PDB entry 7TXH | X-ray diffraction, 1.95 A resolution | chains B and C of the 3 polymer chains in the assembly

[Chain B]
Protein: Leucine-rich repeat protein SHOC-2
Source organism: Homo sapiens
UniProt: Q9UQ13 (SHOC2_HUMAN); residue numbers follow UniProt; this construct covers 80-582
Sequence (505 residues; row label = number of the first residue in the row):
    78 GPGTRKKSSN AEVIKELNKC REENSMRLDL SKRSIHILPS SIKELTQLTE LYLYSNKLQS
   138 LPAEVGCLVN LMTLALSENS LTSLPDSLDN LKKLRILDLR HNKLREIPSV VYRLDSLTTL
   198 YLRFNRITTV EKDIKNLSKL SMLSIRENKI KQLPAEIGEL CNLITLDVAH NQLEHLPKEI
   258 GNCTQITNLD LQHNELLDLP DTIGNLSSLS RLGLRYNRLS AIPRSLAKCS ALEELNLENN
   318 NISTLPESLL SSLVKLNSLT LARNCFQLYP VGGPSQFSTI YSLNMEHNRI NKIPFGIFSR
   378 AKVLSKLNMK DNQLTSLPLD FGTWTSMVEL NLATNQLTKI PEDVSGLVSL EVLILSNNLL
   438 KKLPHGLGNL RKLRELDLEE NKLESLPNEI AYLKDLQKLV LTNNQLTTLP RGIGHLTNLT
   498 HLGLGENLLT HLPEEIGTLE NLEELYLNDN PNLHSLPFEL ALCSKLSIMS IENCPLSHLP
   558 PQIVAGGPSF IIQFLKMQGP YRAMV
Disordered / not traced: 78-85, 582
Construct notes: expression tag (78-79); engineered mutation I173 (Met in Q9UQ13)
Swiss-Prot annotation at these positions:
  - natural variant: I173 (M173I: In NSLH1; this construct carries the variant)
  - mutagenesis: K109 (K109E: Impairs SMP complex formation), Y129 (Y129A: Abolishes SMP complex formation; when associated with A-131), Y131 (Y131A: Abolishes SMP complex formation; when associated with A-129; Y131E: Impairs SMP complex formation), K134 (K134E: Impairs SMP complex formation; when associated with E-180 and E-226), E155 (E155A: Impairs SMP complex formation), D175 (D175N: Abolishes SMP complex formation), R177 (R177A: Abolishes SMP complex formation), K180 (K180E: Impairs SMP complex formation; when associated with E-134 and E-226), R223 (R223A/F: Impairs SMP complex formation), K226 (K226E: Impairs SMP complex formation; when associated with E-134 and E-180), Q269 (Q269H: Promotes SMP complex formation; when associated with Y-270), H270 (H270Y: Promotes SMP complex formation; when associated with H-269), 2 further mutagenesis entries in UniProt
Reported in the primary citation:
  - disease-associated variants - Q269H/H270Y
  - mutagenesis - V146A: unchanged binding to Ras-related protein M-Ras
  - mutagenesis - D175N: decreased signaling in response to MAPK pathway
  - disease-associated variants - M173I (2.5x): increased binding to Ras-related protein M-Ras

[Chain C]
Protein: Serine/threonine-protein phosphatase PP1-alpha catalytic subunit
Source organism: Homo sapiens
Notes: EC 3.1.3.16
UniProt: P62136 (PP1A_HUMAN); residues 7-300 here = UniProt positions 7-300
Sequence (297 residues; numbered 4 to 300; the number before each row is that of its first residue):
     4 SNALNLDSII GRLLEVQGSR PGKNVQLTEN EIRGLCLKSR EIFLSQPILL ELEAPLKICG
    64 DIHGQYYDLL RLFEYGGFPP ESNYLFLGDY VDRGKQSLET ICLLLAYKIK YPENFFLLRG
   124 NHECASINRI YGFYDECKRR YNIKLWKTFT DCFNCLPIAA IVDEKIFCCH GGLSPDLQSM
   184 EQIRRIMRPT DVPDQGLLCD LLWSDPDKDV QGWGENDRGV SFTFGAEVVA KFLHKHDLDL
   244 ICRAHQVVED GYEFFAKRQL VTLFSAPNYC GEFDNAGAMM SVDETLMCSF QILKPAD
Disordered / not traced: 4-6, 299-300
Construct notes: expression tag (4-6)
Metal / ion sites: Mn2+ site 1: D64, H66, D92 (together with phosphate ion); Mn2+ site 2: D92, N124, H173, H248 (together with phosphate ion)
Swiss-Prot annotation at these positions:
  - active site: H125 (Proton donor)
  - binding site (Mn(2+)): D64, H66, D92, N124, H173, H248
  - modified residue: S22 (Phosphoserine)
  - mutagenesis: P50 (P50R: Promotes SMP complex formation), A57 (A57P: No effect on SMP complex formation), E184 (E184A: Promotes SMP complex formation), R188 (R188A: Abolishes SMP complex formation)
Reported in the primary citation:
  - mutagenesis - P50R: increased binding to ternary complex

[How chain B and chain C interact]
Contacting residue pairs (31):
  K134(B) - K238(C)  hydrogen bond (side chain-backbone)
  E155(B) - E184(C)
  E155(B) - R188(C)  salt bridge
  H178(B) - E184(C)
  H178(B) - R187(C)  hydrogen bond
  H178(B) - R188(C)
  K180(B) - E167(C)  salt bridge
  F201(B) - R187(C)
  R203(B) - E54(C)  salt bridge
  R203(B) - E167(C)  salt bridge
  H270(B) - L47(C)
  Y293(B) - R43(C)  hydrogen bond
  Y293(B) - L47(C)  hydrophobic
  N316(B) - E44(C)  hydrogen bond
  R340(B) - R43(C)
  R340(B) - D154(C)  salt bridge
  D388(B) - R36(C)  salt bridge
  D388(B) - K147(C)  salt bridge
  T411(B) - K147(C)
  N434(B) - K147(C)
  N434(B) - K150(C)  hydrogen bond
  E456(B) - K150(C)  salt bridge
  E457(B) - I146(C)
  E457(B) - K150(C)  salt bridge
  N480(B) - Y137(C)
  N480(B) - K141(C)  hydrogen bond
  N480(B) - I146(C)
  E503(B) - R132(C)  salt bridge
  E503(B) - Y137(C)  hydrogen bond
  E503(B) - K141(C)  salt bridge
  D526(B) - R132(C)  salt bridge
Other interface residues (no listed pair), chain B (22 interface residues in all): H113, H247, H364, N525
Other interface residues (no listed pair), chain C (19 interface residues in all): L40, D240
From the paper, about this interface:
  - interface residues, chain B: H270(B), E457(B)

[In short]
22 residues of chain B and 19 residues of chain C are in contact; the contacts include 7 hydrogen bonds and 12
salt bridges. Among the polar pairs are E155(B)-R188(C), K180(B)-E167(C) and R203(B)-E54(C). From the paper:
D175N of chain B reduces signaling in response to MAPK pathway; interface residues H270(B) and E457(B); 4
substitutions were tested in all.
Here chain B is Leucine-rich repeat protein SHOC-2 and chain C is Serine/threonine-protein phosphatase
PP1-alpha catalytic subunit, both from Homo sapiens. Entry 7TXH (Human MRas Q71R in complex with human Shoc2
LRR domain M173I and human PP1Ca) was determined by X-ray diffraction, deposited together with 7TYG.
